9I0Y - chains P and Q of the 48 polymer chains in the assembly; structure by electron microscopy, 2.74 A resolution.

== Chain P (and Q) ==
Protein: DUF3992 domain-containing protein
Source organism: Bacillus thuringiensis serovar kurstaki
Notes: chain Q of this document is another copy of the same molecule, construct and numbering; everything in this record applies to it too
UniProtKB: A0AAX0C2P3 (A0AAX0C2P3_BACTK); residues 1-122 here = UniProt positions 1-122
Chain sequence (122 residues; numbered 1 to 122; the number before each row is that of its first residue):
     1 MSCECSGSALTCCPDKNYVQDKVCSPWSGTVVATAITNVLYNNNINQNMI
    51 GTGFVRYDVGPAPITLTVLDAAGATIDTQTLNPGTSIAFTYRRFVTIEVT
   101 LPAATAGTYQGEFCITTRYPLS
Disordered / not traced: 1-8

== Interface between chain P and chain Q ==
Residue-residue contacts - 42 pairs, chain P then chain Q:
  Thr11(P) - Ala9(Q)
  Tyr18(P) - Leu121(Q)  hydrogen bond (side chain-backbone)
  Tyr18(P) - Ser122(Q)
  Gln20(P) - Asp21(Q)
  Ile50(P) - Ile45(Q)  hydrophobic
  Ile50(P) - Tyr119(Q)  hydrophobic
  Ile50(P) - Leu121(Q)  hydrophobic
  Thr52(P) - Asp21(Q)  hydrogen bond
  Thr52(P) - Tyr119(Q)
  Arg56(P) - Cys24(Q)
  Arg56(P) - Pro26(Q)
  Ile76(P) - Asn44(Q)
  Asp77(P) - Asn42(Q)
  Gln79(P) - Val39(Q)
  Gln79(P) - Asn42(Q)
  Gly84(P) - Ser28(Q)
  Thr85(P) - Ser28(Q)
  Thr85(P) - Asn38(Q)
  Ser86(P) - Ser25(Q)
  Ser86(P) - Pro26(Q)
  Ile87(P) - Val39(Q)
  Ile87(P) - Asn42(Q)
  Ala88(P) - Val23(Q)  hydrophobic
  Ala88(P) - Leu40(Q)  hydrogen bond (backbone-backbone)
  Ala88(P) - Tyr41(Q)
  Ala88(P) - Asn42(Q)  hydrogen bond (backbone-side chain)
  Phe89(P) - Asn42(Q)
  Thr90(P) - Tyr41(Q)  hydrogen bond
  Thr90(P) - Asn42(Q)  hydrogen bond (backbone-backbone)
  Thr90(P) - Asn43(Q)
  Thr90(P) - Asn44(Q)
  Thr90(P) - Ile45(Q)
  Tyr91(P) - Asn42(Q)  hydrogen bond
  Tyr91(P) - Asn44(Q)
  Arg92(P) - Asn44(Q)  hydrogen bond (backbone-side chain)
  Arg92(P) - Ile45(Q)
  Arg92(P) - Ser122(Q)  hydrogen bond (side chain-backbone)
  Arg118(P) - Val19(Q)
  Arg118(P) - Gln20(Q)  hydrogen bond (side chain-backbone)
  Arg118(P) - Asp21(Q)  salt bridge
  Arg118(P) - Tyr119(Q)
  Arg118(P) - Leu121(Q)
Also at the interface, not in a pair above, chain P (23 interface residues in all): Leu10, Asn48, Gly53, Phe54
Also at the interface, not in a pair above, chain Q (24 interface residues in all): Asn17, Trp27, Phe113, Thr117

== Overview ==
The interface between chain P and chain Q involves 23 residues on one side and 24 on the other, with 10
hydrogen bonds and 1 salt bridge. Polar contacts include Arg118(P)-Asp21(Q), Tyr18(P)-Leu121(Q) and
Thr52(P)-Asp21(Q).
Both chains are DUF3992 domain-containing protein (Bacillus thuringiensis serovar kurstaki). Entry 9I0Y
(Recombinant Ena2A fibers) was determined by electron microscopy (same publication as 9H38 and 9H3D).
